PDB entry 1U8Z | X-ray diffraction, 1.50 A resolution | chain A

[Chain A]
Protein: Ras-related protein Ral-A
Organism: Saguinus oedipus
UniProtKB: P63320 (RALA_SAGOE); residue numbers follow UniProt; this construct covers 11-178
Amino-acid sequence (168 residues; row label = number of the first residue in the row):
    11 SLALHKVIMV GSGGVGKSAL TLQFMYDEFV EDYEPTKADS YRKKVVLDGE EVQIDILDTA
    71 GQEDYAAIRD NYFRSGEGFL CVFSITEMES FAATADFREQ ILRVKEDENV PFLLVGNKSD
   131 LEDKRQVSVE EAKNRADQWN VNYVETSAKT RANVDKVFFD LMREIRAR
Unresolved in the structure: 72-74
Metal / ion sites: Mg2+: Ser28 (together with GDP)
Residues lining bound ligands: GDP (guanosine-5'-diphosphate): Ser22, Gly23, Gly24, Val25, Gly26, Lys27, Ser28, Ala29, Phe39, Val40, Glu41, Tyr43, Asn127, Lys128, Asp130, Leu131, Thr156, Ser157, Ala158, Lys159
Curated features (UniProtKB/Swiss-Prot):
  - motif: Tyr43 to Tyr51 (Effector region)
  - binding site (GTP): Gly21 to Ala29, Asn127 to Asp130
Reported in the primary citation:
  - conformationally variable residues (order/disorder transition): Gln72 to Asp74
  - contacts within the chain: Leu32-Tyr43, Leu32-Tyr51, Tyr43-Tyr51 (hydrogen bond), Tyr43-Lys47

[Overview]
Chain A binds GDP. UniProt lists 13 GTP-binding residues. The paper reports conformational variability at
Gln72; contacts within the chain involving Leu32, Tyr43 and Tyr51 among others.
Chain A is Ras-related protein Ral-A (Saguinus oedipus); the structure, Crystal structures of Ral-GppNHp and
Ral-GDP reveal two novel binding sites that are also present in ..., was determined by X-ray diffraction,
deposited together with 1U8Y and 1U90.
